1UIF - chain A; structure by X-ray diffraction, 1.85 A resolution.

# Chain A
Protein: Lysozyme
Organism: Gallus gallus
Notes: EC 3.2.1.17
UniProt: P00698 (LYSC_CHICK); residues 1-129 here correspond to UniProt positions 19-147 (UniProt number = residue number + 18)
Chain sequence (129 residues; numbered 1 to 129; the number before each row is that of its first residue):
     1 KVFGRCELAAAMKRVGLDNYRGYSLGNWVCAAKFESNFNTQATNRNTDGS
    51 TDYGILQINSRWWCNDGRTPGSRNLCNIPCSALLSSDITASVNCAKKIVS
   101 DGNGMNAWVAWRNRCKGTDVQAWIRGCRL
Disulfides: C6-C127, C30-C115, C64-C80, C76-C94
Construct notes: engineered mutation V15 (His33 in P00698)
UniProt features mapped onto this chain:
  - active site: E35, D52
  - binding site (substrate): D101

# Overview
UniProt lists active-site residues E35 and D52 and substrate-binding residue D101.
Chain A is Lysozyme (Gallus gallus); the structure, Analysis of the stabilization of hen lysozyme with the
helix dipole and charged side chains, was determined by X-ray diffraction (same publication as 1UIC, 1UID,
1UIE and 1UIG).
